PDB entry 7XZJ | electron microscopy, 2.97 A resolution | chains 7 and 9 of the 8 polymer chains in the assembly

== Chain 7 ==
Molecule: Toc75
Source organism: Chlamydomonas reinhardtii
UniProtKB: A8IE32 (A8IE32_CHLRE); numbering as in UniProt (aligned over 1-798)
Chain sequence (798 residues; each row starts with the number of its first residue):
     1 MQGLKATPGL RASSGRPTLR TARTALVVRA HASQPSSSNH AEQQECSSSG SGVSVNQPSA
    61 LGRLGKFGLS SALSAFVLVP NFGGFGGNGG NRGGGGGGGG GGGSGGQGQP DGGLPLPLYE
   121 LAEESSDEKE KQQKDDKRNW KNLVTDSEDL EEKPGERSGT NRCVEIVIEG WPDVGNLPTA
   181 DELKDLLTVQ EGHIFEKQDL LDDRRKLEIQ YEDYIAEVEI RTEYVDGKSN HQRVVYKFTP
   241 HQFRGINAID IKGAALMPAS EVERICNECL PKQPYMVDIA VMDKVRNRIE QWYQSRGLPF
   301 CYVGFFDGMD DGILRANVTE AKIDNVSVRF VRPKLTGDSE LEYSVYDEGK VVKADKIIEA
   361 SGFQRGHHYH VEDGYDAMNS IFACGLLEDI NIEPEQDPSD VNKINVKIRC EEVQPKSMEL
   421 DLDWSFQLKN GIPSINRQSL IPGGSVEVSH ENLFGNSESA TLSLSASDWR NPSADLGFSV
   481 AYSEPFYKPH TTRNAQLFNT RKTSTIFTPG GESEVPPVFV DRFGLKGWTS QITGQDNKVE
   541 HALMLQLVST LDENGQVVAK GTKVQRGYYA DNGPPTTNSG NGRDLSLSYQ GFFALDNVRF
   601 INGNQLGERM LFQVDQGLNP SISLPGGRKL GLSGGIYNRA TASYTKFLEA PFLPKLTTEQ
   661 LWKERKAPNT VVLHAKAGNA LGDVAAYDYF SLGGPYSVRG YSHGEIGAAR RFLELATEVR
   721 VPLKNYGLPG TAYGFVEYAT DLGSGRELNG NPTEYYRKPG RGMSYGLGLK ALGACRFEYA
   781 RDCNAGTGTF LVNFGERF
Not modelled in the structure: 1-148, 622-628

== Chain 9 ==
Molecule: Toc90
Source organism: Chlamydomonas reinhardtii
UniProtKB: A0A2K3CR90 (A0A2K3CR90_CHLRE); residue numbers follow UniProt; this construct covers 1-967
Chain sequence (967 residues; numbered 1 to 967; the number before each row is that of its first residue):
     1 MGGGLPPKRS EVAESQPASS ASSSAAAPAP AAETAGPKLP PRPAGLGLGG AGLLPSRGAA
    61 AAPSAGSATG TPAAAASSSL QQQQQQPAPP ATQPAAHAAP AAPAGLGGAG LKPMLPPRPA
   121 AAAGAGAAGA AAAKPTPAPA PAAAPVPAAA PPPRPAMPNP AAGMSLPPRP VVAAAPPVLA
   181 AAGSDAVVDP SEDRRVQRVQ RIAHDTRVRL IRAASRLGLA PRTDQVAQFL QAIERSERMV
   241 GAQHYKGSRR VDLLAAAERE ARLAEEREGA AAEAVAGLRV KILVLGMTGT GKTELINSLL
   301 NRPAGSRTNA FREATRRVRV VRGDHNGIPL TFIDTPGLHA SASRTADNRA ILRAVRAAYR
   361 WHKPDYVFYV DRLDATRPGF GEMGLLGLIT ESLGAGVWRN TMAVLTHAHA ARTAFGGQYD
   421 VNSRQRRNIV SQLLRQAAGD QQSRNPVFLA DCHPACPTNS LGQPVILEGP TAVPWKQQLL
   481 VQLVGYKSYN VATSAFKDLA KAKAGKAAAG AAGGARGPQD IFKQMMRSRL PPMTFFVEQM
   541 SEGVLKPEGW ATMETVAGLG EEVTEDEGAE SFNHVYYRQM YELAVAGDPW AQREYAAMLR
   601 AYDKGCESYR ASYEEADVDA NVEYGVESYV VDPIDFGPSF DPEDMYSHRH AYAEAADAGV
   661 TVIPSQDYYG PEHDDPLNGI VFQYEAQPFS RHGWGGVPFD LTVCCEKDKT SLCLQGETHV
   721 SLVHSVPPFG PRHITQVTGS WEVLRPNIKD VMYQLEVDTF KDGLLGKSDH AGCGLMLARL
   781 GEGGDPRKGP TAVGVRLQDT LRVGPFKLEA CASKVAVQGP TGGKEEGWGA RAFVGYDWLP
   841 GLGMAFDFIQ ERTPEEGGKR LRGYGANFTY DWEALGAAFG MEVDYVAASE SVFVSVNAFS
   901 GNDYRLGWLL LLPAVNYFKE TVSSLWARLR GAGGGEGEEG EELEEEGEGE EGDDEEAMMM
   961 MAQEGDL
Not modelled in the structure: 1-528, 783, 819-823, 853-859, 928-967
Small-molecule neighbours: inositol hexakisphosphate (IHP): S768, H770, R802, K807
From the paper describing this entry:
  - binding site for inositol hexakisphosphate: S768

== Interface between chain 7 and chain 9 ==
Contacting residue pairs (120; chain 7 residue first):
  E151(7) with A596(9)
  D185(7) with R600(9), hydrogen bond (backbone-side chain)
  L187(7) with R600(9), hydrogen bond (backbone-side chain)
  Q190(7) with R600(9), hydrogen bond
  H193(7) with Q592(9); R593(9); A596(9)
  I194(7) with P589(9), hydrophobic; W590(9); R593(9), hydrogen bond (backbone-side chain)
  F195(7) with W590(9), hydrophobic
  E196(7) with W590(9)
  D199(7) with W590(9); R593(9), salt bridge
  K416(7) with G901(9); N902(9); D903(9); Y904(9)
  S417(7) with F899(9); S900(9); Y904(9)
  M418(7) with S900(9), hydrogen bond (backbone-backbone); Y904(9), hydrophobic; L906(9), hydrophobic; G907(9), hydrogen bond (side chain-backbone)
  E419(7) with N897(9); A898(9)
  L420(7) with N897(9); A898(9), hydrogen bond (backbone-backbone)
  D421(7) with V896(9); N897(9)
  L422(7) with S895(9); V896(9), hydrogen bond (backbone-backbone)
  D423(7) with V894(9); S895(9), hydrogen bond
  W424(7) with F893(9); V894(9), hydrogen bond (backbone-backbone); V896(9), hydrophobic
  S425(7) with V892(9); F893(9)
  F426(7) with V892(9), hydrogen bond (backbone-backbone)
  Q427(7) with E890(9), hydrogen bond (side chain-backbone); S891(9), hydrogen bond
  L428(7) with E890(9)
  S449(7) with Y904(9), hydrogen bond (backbone-side chain)
  H450(7) with Y904(9)
  W469(7) with A914(9), hydrophobic
  R470(7) with Y917(9)
  P472(7) with A914(9); Y917(9); F918(9), hydrophobic
  S473(7) with F918(9); T921(9)
  L476(7) with F918(9), hydrophobic
  Q496(7) with P638(9)
  F498(7) with P638(9); S639(9); F640(9)
  T500(7) with P638(9); F640(9)
  R501(7) with Y669(9)
  K502(7) with G670(9); P671(9); E672(9)
  T503(7) with Y669(9); G670(9), hydrogen bond (backbone-backbone); P671(9); E672(9), hydrogen bond (backbone-backbone)
  R522(7) with F640(9)
  G524(7) with F640(9)
  K526(7) with S639(9), hydrogen bond (side chain-backbone); F640(9), hydrogen bond (side chain-backbone); D641(9), hydrogen bond (side chain-backbone); P642(9)
  K538(7) with D644(9), salt bridge
  M544(7) with F640(9)
  Q546(7) with F640(9)
  Q590(7) with F640(9); P642(9)
  F592(7) with P642(9), hydrophobic; M645(9)
  F600(7) with E627(9); S628(9), hydrogen bond (backbone-backbone); V630(9), hydrophobic; A653(9), hydrophobic
  N602(7) with V626(9); S628(9)
  G603(7) with S628(9), hydrogen bond (backbone-side chain)
  R609(7) with H648(9)
  Q613(7) with P642(9); M645(9)
  T658(7) with V626(9)
  W662(7) with N621(9); V626(9)
  R665(7) with N621(9)
  Y687(7) with H673(9)
  Y696(7) with R649(9); D674(9); D675(9)
  G700(7) with K709(9), hydrogen bond (backbone-side chain)
  H703(7) with P671(9); D674(9), salt bridge
  E705(7) with K709(9), salt bridge
  G773(7) with Y652(9)
  A774(7) with Y652(9), hydrophobic
  C775(7) with V662(9), hydrophobic; I680(9), hydrophobic
  D782(7) with K709(9), salt bridge
  T789(7) with K709(9)
  F790(7) with K707(9), hydrogen bond (backbone-side chain)
  V792(7) with K707(9)
  N793(7) with L677(9)
  F794(7) with I634(9), hydrophobic; Y652(9); P664(9), hydrophobic; I680(9), hydrophobic
  G795(7) with R649(9)
  E796(7) with R649(9), hydrogen bond (backbone-backbone); Y652(9)
  F798(7) with H648(9)
Interface residues without a listed pair, chain 7 (89 interface residues in all): D149, L186, T188, L335, P415, K429, V446, N471, S504, F519, F523, L525, W528, R599, I601, L611, D688, P695, L772, F777, L791
Interface residues without a listed pair, chain 9 (70 interface residues in all): L599, D603, G625, E643, A651, A655, G679, F682, C705, D708, S889, L910, L911

== Summary ==
The interface between chain 7 and chain 9 involves 89 residues on one side and 70 on the other; the contacts
include 24 hydrogen bonds and 5 salt bridges. Polar contacts include D199(7)-R593(9), K538(7)-D644(9) and
H703(7)-D674(9). Bound to chain 9: inositol hexakisphosphate. The paper reports a binding site for inositol
hexakisphosphate at S768(9).
Chain 7 is Toc75 and chain 9 is Toc90, both from Chlamydomonas reinhardtii; the structure, Cryo-EM structure
of TOC complex from Chlamydomonas reinhardtii, was determined by electron microscopy together with 7XZI from
the same study.
